PDB entry 2W1Q | X-ray diffraction, 1.60 A resolution | chain A

[Chain A]
Name: Hyaluronoglucosaminidase
From: Clostridium perfringens
Notes: EC 3.2.1.35; fragment: carbohydrate binding module, residues 807-975
Reference sequence: P26831 (NAGH_CLOPE); residue numbers follow UniProt; this construct covers 807-975
Sequence (192 residues; each row starts with the number of its first residue):
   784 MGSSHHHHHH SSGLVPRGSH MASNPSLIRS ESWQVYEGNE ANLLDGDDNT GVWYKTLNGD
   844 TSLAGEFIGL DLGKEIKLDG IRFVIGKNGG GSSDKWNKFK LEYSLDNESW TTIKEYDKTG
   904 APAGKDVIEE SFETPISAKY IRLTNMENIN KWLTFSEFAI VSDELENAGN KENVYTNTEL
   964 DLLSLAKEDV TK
Disordered / not traced: 784-806, 947-975
Differences from the reference sequence: variant Val-944 (Ile in P26831)
Bound ions: Ca2+: Asn-825, Asp-828, Asp-830, Thr-833, Ser-939, Glu-940

[Overview]
Asn-825, Asp-828, Asp-830, Thr-833, Ser-939 and Glu-940 coordinate Ca2+.
Chain A is Hyaluronoglucosaminidase (Clostridium perfringens); the structure, Unique ligand binding
specificity for a family 32 Carbohydrate- Binding Module from the Mu toxin produced ..., was determined by
X-ray diffraction together with 2W1S, 2W1U and 2WDB from the same study.
